6A82 - chain A; structure by X-ray diffraction, 2.10 A resolution.

Chain A:
Protein: Phosphoethanolamine transferase EptC
Organism: Escherichia coli
Notes: EC 2.7.-.-
UniProtKB: P0CB39 (EPTC_ECOLI); residues 205-577 here = UniProt positions 205-577
Sequence (394 residues; row label = number of the first residue in the row):
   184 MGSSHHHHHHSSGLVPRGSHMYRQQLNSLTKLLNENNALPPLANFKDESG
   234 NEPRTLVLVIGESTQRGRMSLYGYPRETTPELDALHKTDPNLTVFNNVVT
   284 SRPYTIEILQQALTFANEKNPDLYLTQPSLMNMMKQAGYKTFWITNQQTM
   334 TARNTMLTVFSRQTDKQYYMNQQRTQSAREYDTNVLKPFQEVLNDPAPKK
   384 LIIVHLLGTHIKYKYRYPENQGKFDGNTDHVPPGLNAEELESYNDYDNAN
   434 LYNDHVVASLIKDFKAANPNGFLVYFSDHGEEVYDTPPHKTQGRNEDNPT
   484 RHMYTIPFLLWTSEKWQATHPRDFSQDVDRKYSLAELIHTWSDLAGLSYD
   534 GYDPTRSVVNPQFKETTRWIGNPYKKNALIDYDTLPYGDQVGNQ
Not modelled in the structure: 184-220, 357-360
Construct notes: initiating methionine (184); expression tag (185-204)
Modified / non-standard residues: Mse184, Mse204 (selenomethionine); Mse252, Mse314, Mse316, Mse317, Mse333, Mse339, Mse353, Mse486 (selenomethionine; parent Met)
Bound ions: Na+: Gln294, Thr297, Ala299, Ala518

In short:
Gln294, Thr297, Ala299 and Ala518 form the Na+ site.
Chain A is Phosphoethanolamine transferase EptC (Escherichia coli); the structure, Crystal structure of the
C-terminal periplasmic domain of EcEptC from Escherichia coli, was determined by X-ray diffraction together
with 6A83 from the same study.
